Entry 3AGZ (X-ray diffraction, 2.51 A resolution); this record covers chains A and E of the 6 polymer chains in the assembly.

Chain A:
Protein: DnaJ homolog subfamily B member 1
Organism: Homo sapiens
UniProtKB: P25685 (DNJB1_HUMAN); numbering as in UniProt (aligned over 151-340)
Amino-acid sequence (190 residues; numbered 151 to 340; the number before each row is that of its first residue):
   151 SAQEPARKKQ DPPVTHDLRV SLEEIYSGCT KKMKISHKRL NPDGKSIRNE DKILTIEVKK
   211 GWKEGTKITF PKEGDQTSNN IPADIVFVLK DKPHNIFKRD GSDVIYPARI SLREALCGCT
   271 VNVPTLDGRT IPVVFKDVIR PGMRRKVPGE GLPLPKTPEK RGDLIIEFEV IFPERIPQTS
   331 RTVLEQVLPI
Unresolved in the structure: 151-155
UniProt features mapped onto this chain:
  - modified residue: T307 (Phosphothreonine)

Chain E:
Protein: peptide of Heat shock cognate 71 kDa protein
UniProtKB: P11142 (HSP7C_HUMAN); residues 634-641 here correspond to UniProt positions 639-646 (UniProt number = residue number + 5)
Amino-acid sequence (8 residues; row label = number of the first residue in the row):
   634 GPTIEEVD

How chain A and chain E interact:
Contacting residue pairs - 19 pairs, chain A then chain E:
  W212(A) - I637(E)  hydrophobic
  W212(A) - E639(E)  hydrogen bond
  K213(A) - V640(E)
  K213(A) - D641(E)  hydrogen bond (side chain-backbone)
  E214(A) - V640(E)
  G215(A) - V640(E)
  T216(A) - I637(E)
  T216(A) - E638(E)
  T216(A) - V640(E)
  K217(A) - T636(E)
  K217(A) - I637(E)
  K217(A) - E638(E)  hydrogen bond (backbone-backbone)
  I218(A) - P635(E)  hydrophobic
  I218(A) - T636(E)
  I218(A) - I637(E)  hydrophobic
  T219(A) - P635(E)
  T219(A) - T636(E)  hydrogen bond (backbone-backbone)
  F220(A) - P635(E)
  K306(A) - D641(E)  salt bridge

In short:
The interface between chain A and chain E involves 10 residues on one side and 7 on the other, with 4 hydrogen
bonds and 1 salt bridge. Among the polar pairs are K306(A)-D641(E), W212(A)-E639(E) and K213(A)-D641(E).
Chain A is DnaJ homolog subfamily B member 1 (Homo sapiens) and chain E is peptide of Heat shock cognate 71
kDa protein; the structure, Crystal structure of human Hsp40 Hdj1 peptide-binding domain complexed with a
C-terminal peptide of Hsp70, was determined by X-ray diffraction together with 3AGX and 3AGY from the same
study.
